PDB entry 1BQH | X-ray diffraction, 2.80 A resolution | chains A and H of the 5 polymer chains in the assembly

== Chain A ==
Protein: Protein (H-2 class I histocompatibility antigen)
From: Mus musculus
Notes: fragment: alpha chain
Reference sequence: P01901 (HA1B_MOUSE); residues 1-274 here correspond to UniProt positions 22-295 (UniProt number = residue number + 21)
Chain sequence (274 residues; numbered 1 to 274; the number before each row is that of its first residue):
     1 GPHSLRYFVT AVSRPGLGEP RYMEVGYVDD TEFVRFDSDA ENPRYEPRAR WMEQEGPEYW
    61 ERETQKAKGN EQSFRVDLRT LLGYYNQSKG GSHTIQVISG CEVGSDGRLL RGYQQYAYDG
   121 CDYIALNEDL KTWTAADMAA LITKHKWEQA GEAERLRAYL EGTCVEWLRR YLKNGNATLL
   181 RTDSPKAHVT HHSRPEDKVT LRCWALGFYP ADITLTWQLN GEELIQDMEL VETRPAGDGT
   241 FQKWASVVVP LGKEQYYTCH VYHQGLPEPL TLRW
Disulfides: Cys-101/Cys-164, Cys-203/Cys-259
Curated features (UniProtKB/Swiss-Prot):
  - glycosylation (N-linked (GlcNAc...) asparagine): Asn-86, Asn-176

== Chain H ==
Protein: Protein (CD8A or LYT2 or lyt-2)
From: Mus musculus
Notes: fragment: ig ectodomain fragment
Reference sequence: P01731 (CD8A_MOUSE); aligned to UniProt positions 28-156 over residues 1-129 (the alignment contains insertions or deletions, so no single offset holds)
Chain sequence (129 residues; each row starts with the number of its first residue):
     1 KPQAPELRIF PKKMDAELGQ KVDLVCEVLG SVSQGCSWLF QNSSSKLPQP TFVVYMASSH
    61 NKITWDEKLN SSKLFSAMRD TNNKYVLTLN KFSKENEGYY FCSVISNSVM YFSSVVPVLQ
   121 KVSSADLVP
Not modelled in the structure: 126-129
Disulfides: Cys-26/Cys-102
Covalent attachments: N-acetylglucosamine (NAG) linked to Asn-42
Construct notes: conflict Ser-123 (Asn150 in P01731), Ala-125 (Thr152 in P01731), Asp-126 (Thr153 in P01731), Leu-127 (Thr154 in P01731), Val-128 (Lys155 in P01731)
Curated features (UniProtKB/Swiss-Prot):
  - glycosylation (N-linked (GlcNAc...) asparagine): Asn-42, Asn-70

== Interface between chain A and chain H ==
Contacting residue pairs (29):
  Asp-30(A) / Asn-82(H)  hydrogen bond
  Arg-111(A) / Lys-84(H)
  Glu-128(A) / Phe-10(H)
  Thr-214(A) / Gln-34(H)
  Thr-214(A) / Ser-58(H)  hydrogen bond
  Thr-214(A) / Ser-59(H)
  Leu-215(A) / Gln-34(H)
  Thr-216(A) / Gln-34(H)  hydrogen bond
  Glu-223(A) / Tyr-55(H)  hydrogen bond
  Glu-223(A) / His-60(H)  salt bridge
  Ile-225(A) / Tyr-55(H)
  Ile-225(A) / Ile-105(H)
  Gln-226(A) / Ile-105(H)
  Gln-226(A) / Ser-108(H)  hydrogen bond (backbone-side chain)
  Gln-226(A) / Met-110(H)
  Met-228(A) / Gln-34(H)
  Met-228(A) / Asn-107(H)
  Met-228(A) / Ser-108(H)
  Glu-229(A) / Asn-107(H)
  Leu-230(A) / Val-32(H)
  Leu-230(A) / Gln-34(H)
  Leu-230(A) / Asn-107(H)  hydrogen bond (backbone-side chain)
  Val-231(A) / Ser-31(H)
  Glu-232(A) / Gln-3(H)  hydrogen bond
  Glu-232(A) / Ser-31(H)
  Thr-233(A) / Ser-31(H)  hydrogen bond (backbone-side chain)
  Lys-243(A) / Ser-31(H)  hydrogen bond (side chain-backbone)
  Tyr-262(A) / Ser-59(H)
  Tyr-262(A) / His-60(H)
Also at the interface, not in a pair above, chain A (18 interface residues in all): Asp-227
Also at the interface, not in a pair above, chain H (16 interface residues in all): Ser-33

== Summary ==
18 residues of chain A and 16 residues of chain H are in contact, with 9 hydrogen bonds and 1 salt bridge.
Polar pairs include Glu-223(A)/His-60(H), Asp-30(A)/Asn-82(H) and Thr-214(A)/Ser-58(H). N-acetylglucosamine is
covalently linked to Asn-42(H).
Chain A is Protein (H-2 class I histocompatibility antigen) and chain H is Protein (CD8A or LYT2 or lyt-2),
both from Mus musculus; the structure, Murine CD8AA ectodomain fragment in complex with H-2KB/VSV8, was
determined by X-ray diffraction.
